Entry 5Y96 (X-ray diffraction, 1.80 A resolution); this record covers chains A and B.

Chain A:
Name: Receptor-like protein kinase ANXUR1
From: Arabidopsis thaliana
Notes: EC 2.7.11.1
UniProtKB: Q9SR05 (ANX1_ARATH); residue numbers follow UniProt; this construct covers 27-410
Sequence (384 residues; row label = number of the first residue in the row):
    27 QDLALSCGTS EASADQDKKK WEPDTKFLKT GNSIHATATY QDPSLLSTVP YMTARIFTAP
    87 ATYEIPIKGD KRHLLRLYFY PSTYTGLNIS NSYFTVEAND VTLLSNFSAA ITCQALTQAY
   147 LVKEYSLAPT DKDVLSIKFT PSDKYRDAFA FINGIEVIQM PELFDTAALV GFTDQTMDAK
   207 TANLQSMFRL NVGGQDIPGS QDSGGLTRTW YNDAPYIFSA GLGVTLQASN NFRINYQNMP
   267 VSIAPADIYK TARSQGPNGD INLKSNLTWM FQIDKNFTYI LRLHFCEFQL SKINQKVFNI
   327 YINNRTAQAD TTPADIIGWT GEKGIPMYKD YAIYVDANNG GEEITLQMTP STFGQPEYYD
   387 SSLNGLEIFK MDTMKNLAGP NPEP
Not modelled in the structure: 364-366
Covalent attachments: N-acetylglucosamine (NAG) linked to N114, N132, N292, N302
What the authors report for this chain:
  - binding site for N-acetylglucosamine: E409 (proposed by the authors, not directly observed)

Chain B:
Name: Receptor-like protein kinase ANXUR1
From: Arabidopsis thaliana
Notes: EC 2.7.11.1
UniProtKB: Q9SR05 (ANX1_ARATH); residue numbers follow UniProt; this construct covers 28-410
Sequence (383 residues; numbered 28 to 410; the number before each row is that of its first residue):
    28 DLALSCGTSE ASADQDKKKW EPDTKFLKTG NSIHATATYQ DPSLLSTVPY MTARIFTAPA
    88 TYEIPIKGDK RHLLRLYFYP STYTGLNISN SYFTVEANDV TLLSNFSAAI TCQALTQAYL
   148 VKEYSLAPTD KDVLSIKFTP SDKYRDAFAF INGIEVIQMP ELFDTAALVG FTDQTMDAKT
   208 ANLQSMFRLN VGGQDIPGSQ DSGGLTRTWY NDAPYIFSAG LGVTLQASNN FRINYQNMPV
   268 SIAPADIYKT ARSQGPNGDI NLKSNLTWMF QIDKNFTYIL RLHFCEFQLS KINQKVFNIY
   328 INNRTAQADT TPADIIGWTG EKGIPMYKDY AIYVDANNGG EEITLQMTPS TFGQPEYYDS
   388 SLNGLEIFKM DTMKNLAGPN PEP
Covalent attachments: N-acetylglucosamine (NAG) linked to N132, N292, N302

Chain A / chain B interface:
Contacting residue pairs - 18 pairs, chain A then chain B:
  D28(A) with K94(B), salt bridge; D96(B); K97(B)
  K46(A) with G230(B), hydrogen bond (side chain-backbone)
  I184(A) with K94(B)
  Q185(A) with K94(B), hydrogen bond (backbone-side chain); D96(B)
  G230(A) with I93(B); K94(B)
  G231(A) with K94(B)
  R259(A) with K52(B), hydrogen bond (side chain-backbone); L54(B); K55(B); E90(B), salt bridge
  P266(A) with D159(B)
  V267(A) with D159(B), hydrogen bond (backbone-side chain); V160(B), hydrophobic
  S268(A) with D159(B), hydrogen bond
Also at the interface, not in a pair above, chain A (14 interface residues in all): Q27, K97, L232, N257
Also at the interface, not in a pair above, chain B (16 interface residues in all): T51, F53, P92, D157, G231

Summary:
14 residues of chain A and 16 residues of chain B are in contact, with 5 hydrogen bonds and 2 salt bridges.
Among the polar pairs are D28(A)-K94(B), R259(A)-E90(B) and K46(A)-G230(B). Covalently linked
N-acetylglucosamine: at N114(A), N132(A), N292(A) and N302(A). The paper reports a binding site for
N-acetylglucosamine at E409(A).
Chain A is Receptor-like protein kinase ANXUR1 and chain B is Receptor-like protein kinase ANXUR1, both from
Arabidopsis thaliana; the structure, Crystal structure of ANXUR1 extracellular domain from Arabidopsis
thaliana, was determined by X-ray diffraction (same publication as 5Y92).
